Entry 7UQC (X-ray diffraction, 2.65 A resolution); this record covers chains A and C of the 3 polymer chains in the assembly.

[Chain A]
Molecule: Fab MS39p2w174 Light Chain
Source organism: Homo sapiens
Notes: antibody fragment or engineered binder
Sequence (219 residues; numbered 1 to 219; the number before each row is that of its first residue):
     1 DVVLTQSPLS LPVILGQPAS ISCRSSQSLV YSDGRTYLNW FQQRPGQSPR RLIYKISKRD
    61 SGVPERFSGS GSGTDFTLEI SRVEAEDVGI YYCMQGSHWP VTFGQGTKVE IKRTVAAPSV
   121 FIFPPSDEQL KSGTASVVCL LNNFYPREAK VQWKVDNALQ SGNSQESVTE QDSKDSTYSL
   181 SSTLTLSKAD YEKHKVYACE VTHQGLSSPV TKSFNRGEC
Cystine bridges: Cys23-Cys93, Cys139-Cys199

[Chain C]
Molecule: Hepatocyte cell adhesion molecule
Source organism: Homo sapiens
UniProtKB: Q14CZ8 (HECAM_HUMAN); numbering as in UniProt (aligned over 370-389)
Sequence (20 residues; each row starts with the number of its first residue):
   370 ATGRTHSSPP RAPSSPGRSR
Modified positions: Ser376 (phosphoserine; SEP); Ser377 (phosphoserine; SEP)

[Interface between chain A and chain C]
Pairs across the interface (22; chain A residue first):
  Tyr31(A) with Ser377(C); Pro379(C), hydrophobic
  Ser32(A) with Arg373(C), hydrogen bond (backbone-side chain)
  Asp33(A) with Gly372(C); Arg373(C), hydrogen bond (backbone-backbone); Ser376(C); Ser377(C), hydrogen bond (side chain-backbone); Pro378(C)
  Arg35(A) with Arg373(C), hydrogen bond (side chain-backbone); Thr374(C), hydrogen bond (side chain-backbone); His375(C); Ser376(C)
  Tyr37(A) with Ser376(C); Ser377(C); Pro378(C); Pro379(C)
  Lys55(A) with Ser376(C)
  Gly96(A) with Pro379(C)
  Ser97(A) with Pro379(C)
  Trp99(A) with Arg380(C); Ala381(C); Pro382(C)
Interface residues without a listed pair, chain A (10 interface residues in all): Gly34

[In short]
10 residues of chain A and 11 residues of chain C are in contact, with 5 hydrogen bonds. Polar contacts
include Ser32(A)-Arg373(C), Asp33(A)-Ser377(C) and Arg35(A)-Arg373(C).
Chain A is Fab MS39p2w174 Light Chain and chain C is Hepatocyte cell adhesion molecule, both from Homo
sapiens; the structure, phospho-GlialCAM peptide AA370-389 with Fab MS39p2w174, was determined by X-ray
diffraction.
